PDB entry 3TOH | X-ray diffraction, 1.12 A resolution | chains A and B

# Chain A (and B)
Protein: Gag-Pol polyprotein
Source organism: Human immunodeficiency virus type 1 (BRU ISOLATE)
Notes: EC 3.4.23.16, 2.7.7.49, 2.7.7.7, 3.1.26.13, 3.1.13.2; chain B of this document is another copy of the same molecule, construct and numbering; everything in this record applies to it too
Reference sequence: P03367 (POL_HV1BR); residues 1-99 here correspond to UniProt positions 501-599 (UniProt number = residue number + 500)
Chain sequence (99 residues; each row starts with the number of its first residue):
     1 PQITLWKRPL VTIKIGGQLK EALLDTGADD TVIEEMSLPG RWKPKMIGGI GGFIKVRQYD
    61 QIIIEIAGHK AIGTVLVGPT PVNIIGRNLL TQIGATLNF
Construct notes: engineered mutation Lys-7 (Gln507 in P03367), Ile-33 (Leu533 in P03367), Ile-63 (Leu563 in P03367), Ala-67 (Cys567 in P03367), Ala-95 (Cys595 in P03367)
Swiss-Prot annotation at these positions:
  - region (Dimerization of protease): Pro-1 to Leu-5, Gly-49 to Lys-55, Asn-88 to Gly-94, Thr-96 to Phe-99
  - active site: Asp-25 (For protease activity)
  - site: Phe-99 (Cleavage)
Ligand contacts: 079 ((S)-N-((2S,3S,4R,5R)-4-amino-3,5-dihydroxy-1,6-diphenylhexan-2-yl)-3-methyl-2-(2-phenoxyacetamido)butanamide): Leu-23, Asp-25, Gly-27, Ala-28, Asp-29, Val-32, Ile-47, Gly-48, Gly-49, Ile-50, Pro-81, Val-82, Ile-84
Reported in the primary citation:
  - catalytic residues: Asp-25 (citing earlier work)
  - binding site for 079: Asp-25

# Chain A / chain B interface
Residue-residue contacts (99):
  Pro-1(A) / Leu-97(B)
  Pro-1(A) / Asn-98(B)
  Pro-1(A) / Phe-99(B)  hydrogen bond (backbone-backbone)
  Gln-2(A) / Thr-96(B)  hydrogen bond
  Gln-2(A) / Leu-97(B)
  Gln-2(A) / Asn-98(B)
  Ile-3(A) / Thr-96(B)
  Ile-3(A) / Leu-97(B)  hydrogen bond (backbone-backbone)
  Ile-3(A) / Phe-99(B)  hydrophobic
  Thr-4(A) / Thr-96(B)
  Leu-5(A) / Thr-26(B)
  Leu-5(A) / Arg-87(B)  hydrogen bond (backbone-side chain)
  Leu-5(A) / Leu-90(B)  hydrophobic
  Leu-5(A) / Thr-91(B)
  Leu-5(A) / Ala-95(B)
  Trp-6(A) / Arg-87(B)  hydrogen bond (backbone-side chain)
  Trp-6(A) / Thr-91(B)
  Lys-7(A) / Arg-87(B)
  Arg-8(A) / Asp-29(B)  salt bridge
  Arg-8(A) / Arg-87(B)
  Pro-9(A) / Thr-26(B)
  Pro-9(A) / Arg-87(B)
  Pro-9(A) / Leu-97(B)  hydrophobic
  Leu-23(A) / Gly-27(B)
  Leu-24(A) / Thr-26(B)  hydrogen bond (backbone-side chain)
  Leu-24(A) / Leu-97(B)  hydrophobic
  Leu-24(A) / Phe-99(B)  hydrophobic
  Asp-25(A) / Asp-25(B)
  Asp-25(A) / Thr-26(B)
  Asp-25(A) / Gly-27(B)  hydrogen bond (side chain-backbone)
  Thr-26(A) / Leu-5(B)
  Thr-26(A) / Pro-9(B)
  Thr-26(A) / Leu-24(B)  hydrogen bond (side chain-backbone)
  Thr-26(A) / Asp-25(B)
  Thr-26(A) / Thr-26(B)  hydrogen bond (backbone-side chain)
  Thr-26(A) / Leu-97(B)
  Gly-27(A) / Leu-23(B)
  Gly-27(A) / Asp-25(B)  hydrogen bond (backbone-side chain)
  Asp-29(A) / Arg-8(B)  salt bridge
  Gly-48(A) / Ile-50(B)
  Gly-49(A) / Ile-50(B)
  Gly-49(A) / Pro-81(B)
  Ile-50(A) / Gly-49(B)
  Ile-50(A) / Ile-50(B)  hydrogen bond (backbone-backbone)
  Ile-50(A) / Gly-51(B)  hydrogen bond (backbone-backbone)
  Ile-50(A) / Gly-52(B)
  Ile-50(A) / Ile-54(B)  hydrophobic
  Ile-50(A) / Thr-80(B)
  Ile-50(A) / Pro-81(B)
  Ile-50(A) / Ile-84(B)  hydrophobic
  Gly-51(A) / Gly-51(B)
  Gly-51(A) / Gly-52(B)
  Gly-51(A) / Ile-54(B)
  Gly-52(A) / Gly-51(B)
  Ile-54(A) / Ile-50(B)
  Ala-67(A) / Phe-99(B)  hydrophobic
  His-69(A) / Phe-99(B)
  Thr-80(A) / Ile-50(B)
  Pro-81(A) / Ile-50(B)
  Arg-87(A) / Leu-5(B)  hydrogen bond (side chain-backbone)
  Arg-87(A) / Trp-6(B)  hydrogen bond (side chain-backbone)
  Arg-87(A) / Lys-7(B)
  Arg-87(A) / Arg-8(B)
  Arg-87(A) / Pro-9(B)
  Leu-90(A) / Leu-5(B)  hydrophobic
  Thr-91(A) / Leu-5(B)
  Thr-91(A) / Trp-6(B)
  Ile-93(A) / Phe-99(B)
  Gly-94(A) / Asn-98(B)
  Gly-94(A) / Phe-99(B)
  Ala-95(A) / Leu-5(B)
  Ala-95(A) / Asn-98(B)
  Ala-95(A) / Phe-99(B)  hydrophobic
  Thr-96(A) / Gln-2(B)  hydrogen bond
  Thr-96(A) / Ile-3(B)
  Thr-96(A) / Thr-4(B)
  Thr-96(A) / Thr-96(B)
  Thr-96(A) / Leu-97(B)
  Thr-96(A) / Asn-98(B)  hydrogen bond (backbone-backbone)
  Leu-97(A) / Pro-1(B)
  Leu-97(A) / Gln-2(B)
  Leu-97(A) / Ile-3(B)  hydrogen bond (backbone-backbone)
  Leu-97(A) / Leu-24(B)  hydrophobic
  Leu-97(A) / Thr-26(B)
  Leu-97(A) / Thr-96(B)
  Leu-97(A) / Leu-97(B)  hydrophobic
  Asn-98(A) / Pro-1(B)
  Asn-98(A) / Gln-2(B)  hydrogen bond
  Asn-98(A) / Gly-94(B)
  Asn-98(A) / Ala-95(B)
  Asn-98(A) / Thr-96(B)  hydrogen bond (backbone-backbone)
  Asn-98(A) / Asn-98(B)  hydrogen bond
  Phe-99(A) / Pro-1(B)  hydrogen bond (backbone-backbone)
  Phe-99(A) / Ile-3(B)  hydrophobic
  Phe-99(A) / Leu-24(B)  hydrophobic
  Phe-99(A) / His-69(B)
  Phe-99(A) / Ile-93(B)
  Phe-99(A) / Gly-94(B)
  Phe-99(A) / Ala-95(B)  hydrophobic
Interface residues without a listed pair, chain A (37 interface residues in all): Phe-53, Ile-84
Interface residues without a listed pair, chain B (40 interface residues in all): Val-32, Ile-47, Gly-48, Phe-53, Ile-66, Ala-67

# In short
37 residues of chain A and 40 residues of chain B are in contact, with 21 hydrogen bonds and 2 salt bridges.
Among the polar pairs are Arg-8(A)/Asp-29(B), Gln-2(A)/Thr-96(B) and Leu-5(A)/Arg-87(B). Ligands of chain A:
compound 079. From the paper: the catalytic residue Asp-25(A); a binding site for 079 at Asp-25(A).
Chain A and chain B are both Gag-Pol polyprotein (Human immunodeficiency virus type 1 (BRU ISOLATE)); the
structure, HIV-1 Protease - Epoxydic Inhibitor Complex (pH 9 - Orthorombic Crystal form P212121), was
determined by X-ray diffraction together with 3TOF and 3TOG from the same study.
